Entry 7VLD (X-ray diffraction, 2.10 A resolution); this record covers chains F and G of the 8 polymer chains in the assembly.

== Chain F ==
Name: Extracellular A2 globin
Source organism: Lamellibrachia satsuma
UniProtKB: S0BBR6 (S0BBR6_LAMSA); residues 1-144 here correspond to UniProt positions 17-160 (UniProt number = residue number + 16)
Amino-acid sequence (144 residues; numbered 1 to 144; the number before each row is that of its first residue):
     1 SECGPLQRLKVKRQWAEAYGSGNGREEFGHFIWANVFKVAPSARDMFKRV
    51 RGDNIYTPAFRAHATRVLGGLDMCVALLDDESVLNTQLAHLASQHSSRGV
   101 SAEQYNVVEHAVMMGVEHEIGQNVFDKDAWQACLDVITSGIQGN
Disulfide bonds: Cys3-Cys133
Bound ions: heme Fe: His95 (together with oxygen molecule); Ca2+: Asn106, Glu109, Asp135
Ligand contacts:
  - heme (HEM): Met46, Phe47, Arg49, Val50, His63, Arg66, Val67, Gly70, Leu71, Leu91, Gln94, His95, Arg98, Val100, Gln104, Tyr105, Val108, Ile137, Thr138, Ile141
  - heme / oxygen molecule: Trp33, Met46, Phe47, Arg49, Val50, His63, Arg66, Val67, Gly70, Leu71, Leu91, Gln94, His95, Arg98, Val100, Gln104, Tyr105, Val108, Ile137, Thr138, Ile141
  - oxygen molecule (OXY): Trp33, Phe47, His63, Val67, His95

== Chain G ==
Name: Extracellular B2 globin
Source organism: Lamellibrachia satsuma
UniProtKB: S0BCU7 (S0BCU7_LAMSA); residues 1-150 here correspond to UniProt positions 17-166 (UniProt number = residue number + 16)
Amino-acid sequence (150 residues; each row starts with the number of its first residue):
     1 SSNSCTTEDRREMQLMWANVWSAQFTGRRLAIAQAVFKDLFAHVPDAVGL
    51 FDRVHGTEIDSSEFKAHCIRVVNGLDSAIGLLSDPSTLNEQLSHLATQHQ
   101 ERAGVTKGGFSAIAQSFLRVMPQVASCFNPDAWSRCFNRITNGMTEGLAE
Unresolved in the structure: 1
Disulfide bonds: Cys5-Cys136
Bound ions: heme Fe: His99 (together with oxygen molecule)
Ligand contacts:
  - heme (HEM): Leu50, Phe51, Arg53, Val54, His67, Arg70, Val71, Gly74, Leu75, Leu95, Gln98, His99, Arg102, Val105, Gly109, Phe110, Ile113, Phe137, Thr141, Met144
  - heme / oxygen molecule: Phe37, Leu50, Phe51, Arg53, Val54, His67, Arg70, Val71, Gly74, Leu75, Leu95, Gln98, His99, Arg102, Val105, Gly109, Phe110, Ile113, Phe137, Thr141, Met144
  - oxygen molecule (OXY): Phe37, Phe51, His67, Val71, His99

== Chain F / chain G interface ==
Pairs across the interface - 42 pairs, chain F then chain G:
  Leu9(F) - Phe25(G)  hydrophobic
  Lys12(F) - Gln24(G)  hydrogen bond (side chain-backbone)
  Lys12(F) - Phe25(G)
  Arg13(F) - Gln24(G)
  Ala16(F) - Ala23(G)  hydrophobic
  Ala16(F) - Gln24(G)
  Ser21(F) - Ala18(G)
  Arg25(F) - Asp76(G)  salt bridge
  Glu26(F) - Asp84(G)
  Arg49(F) - His94(G)
  Pro58(F) - Ser86(G)
  Pro58(F) - Thr87(G)
  Pro58(F) - Glu90(G)
  Ala59(F) - Glu90(G)
  Arg61(F) - Thr87(G)
  Ala62(F) - Thr87(G)
  Ala62(F) - Glu90(G)
  Ala62(F) - Gln91(G)
  Thr65(F) - Ser77(G)
  Arg66(F) - Gln91(G)  hydrogen bond
  Arg66(F) - His94(G)
  Gly69(F) - Asn73(G)
  Asp72(F) - Trp21(G)
  Asp72(F) - Arg29(G)  salt bridge
  Met73(F) - Ile69(G)  hydrophobic
  Met73(F) - Arg70(G)
  Met73(F) - Asn73(G)
  Ala76(F) - Gln24(G)
  Ala76(F) - Phe25(G)
  Ala76(F) - Thr26(G)
  Ala76(F) - Arg29(G)
  Leu77(F) - Thr26(G)
  Leu77(F) - Ile69(G)  hydrophobic
  Asp79(F) - Phe25(G)
  Ser82(F) - Ser62(G)  hydrogen bond
  Val83(F) - Lys65(G)
  Val83(F) - Ala66(G)
  Thr86(F) - Ser62(G)
  Thr86(F) - Ala66(G)
  Gln87(F) - Arg70(G)  hydrogen bond
  His90(F) - Arg53(G)
  His90(F) - Arg70(G)
Also at the interface, not in a pair above, chain F (27 interface residues in all): Trp15, Val75
Also at the interface, not in a pair above, chain G (24 interface residues in all): Glu63, Leu81

== Summary ==
27 residues of chain F and 24 residues of chain G are in contact, with 4 hydrogen bonds and 2 salt bridges.
Polar contacts include Arg25(F)-Asp76(G), Asp72(F)-Arg29(G) and Lys12(F)-Gln24(G). Heme is bound between chain
F and chain G.
Chain F is Extracellular A2 globin and chain G is Extracellular B2 globin, both from Lamellibrachia satsuma;
the structure, Oxy-deoxy intermediate of V2 hemoglobin at 69% oxygen saturation, was determined by X-ray
diffraction together with 7VLC, 7VLE and 7VLF from the same study.
